Entry 5AHM (X-ray diffraction, 1.74 A resolution); this record covers chains A and B.

== Chain A (and B) ==
Name: Inosine-5'-monophosphate dehydrogenase
From: Pseudomonas aeruginosa PAO1
Notes: EC 1.1.1.205; fragment: catalytic domain, residues 1-92, 202-489; chain B of this document is another copy of the same molecule, construct and numbering; everything in this record applies to it too
Reference sequence: Q9HXM5 (Q9HXM5_PSEAE); numbering as in UniProt; present here: 1-92, 202-489
Chain sequence (400 residues; each row starts with the number of its first residue; note: 109 numbers in that range are skipped by the numbering (no residue carries them; nothing is unmodelled there); numbers below 1 keep their minus sign (Met-19 is residue -19)):
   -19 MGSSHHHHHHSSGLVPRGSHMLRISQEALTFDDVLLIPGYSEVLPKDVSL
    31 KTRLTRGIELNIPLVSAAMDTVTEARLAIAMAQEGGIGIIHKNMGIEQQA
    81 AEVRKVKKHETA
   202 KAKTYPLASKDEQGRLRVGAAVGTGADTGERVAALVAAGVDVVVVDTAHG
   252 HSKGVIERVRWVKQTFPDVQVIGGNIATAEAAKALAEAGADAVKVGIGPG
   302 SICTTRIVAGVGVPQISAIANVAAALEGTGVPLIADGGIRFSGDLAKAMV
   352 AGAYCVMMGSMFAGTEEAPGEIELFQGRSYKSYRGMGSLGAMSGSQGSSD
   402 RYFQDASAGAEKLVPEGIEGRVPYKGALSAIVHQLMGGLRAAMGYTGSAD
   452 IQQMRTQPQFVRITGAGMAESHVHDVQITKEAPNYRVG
Disordered / not traced: -19 to 0, 391-414, 488-489 (chain B: -19 to 0, 92, 202-204, 389-415, 488-489)
Construct notes: expression tag (-19 to 0)
Small-molecule neighbours: inosinic acid (IMP): Ala47, Met49, Asn276, Pro300, Gly301, Ser302, Ile303, Cys304, Thr306, Asp337, Gly338, Gly339, Ile340, Met358, Met359, Gly360, Ser361, Tyr384, Gly386, Met387, Gly388, Ser389, Glu417, Gly418
What the authors report for this chain:
  - conformationally variable residues (loop rearrangement, order/disorder transition, side-chain flip): Ser302 to Thr306, Ala364, Gly365, Gly371, Ile373 to Leu375, Gly378, Lys426, Ala467 to Arg487
  - binding site for inosinic acid: Cys304, Asp337, Gly360, Ser361, Tyr384, Met387, Gly388, Glu417
  - catalytic residues: Cys304
  - self-association interface (contacts with another copy of this molecule); pairs are residue here / residue on that copy: Leu375-Pro484, Glu374, Gly378, Arg422, Thr480, Thr480
  - contacts within the chain: Pro424-Lys426 (hydrogen bond)

== Chain A / chain B interface ==
Pairs across the interface (31):
  Glu374(A) - Lys481(B)
  Leu375(A) - Thr480(B)
  Leu375(A) - Lys481(B)
  Leu375(A) - Glu482(B)  hydrogen bond (backbone-backbone)
  Leu375(A) - Pro484(B)
  Leu375(A) - Arg487(B)
  Phe376(A) - Ile479(B)
  Phe376(A) - Thr480(B)
  Phe376(A) - Glu482(B)
  Gln377(A) - Arg379(B)  hydrogen bond (backbone-side chain)
  Gln377(A) - Glu482(B)  hydrogen bond (backbone-side chain)
  Gly378(A) - Arg379(B)
  Gly378(A) - Glu482(B)  hydrogen bond (backbone-side chain)
  Gly378(A) - Arg487(B)
  Arg379(A) - Gln377(B)  hydrogen bond (side chain-backbone)
  Arg379(A) - Gly378(B)
  Arg379(A) - Arg379(B)
  Arg379(A) - Arg487(B)
  Arg422(A) - Thr480(B)  hydrogen bond (side chain-backbone)
  Ile479(A) - Phe376(B)
  Thr480(A) - Leu375(B)
  Thr480(A) - Phe376(B)
  Thr480(A) - Arg422(B)  hydrogen bond (backbone-side chain)
  Lys481(A) - Glu374(B)  salt bridge
  Lys481(A) - Leu375(B)
  Glu482(A) - Leu375(B)  hydrogen bond (backbone-backbone)
  Glu482(A) - Phe376(B)
  Glu482(A) - Gln377(B)  hydrogen bond (side chain-backbone)
  Glu482(A) - Gly378(B)  hydrogen bond (side chain-backbone)
  Ala483(A) - Leu375(B)
  Pro484(A) - Leu375(B)
Other interface residues (no listed pair), chain A (14 interface residues in all): Arg487
Other interface residues (no listed pair), chain B (14 interface residues in all): Ala483

== Overview ==
Chain A and chain B each contribute 14 residues to their interface; the contacts include 10 hydrogen bonds and
1 salt bridge. Polar contacts include Lys481(A)-Glu374(B), Gln377(A)-Arg379(B) and Gln377(A)-Glu482(B). Chain
A binds inosinic acid. The paper reports the catalytic residue Cys304(A); a binding site for inosinic acid at
Cys304(A), Asp337(A) and Gly360(A) among others.
Both chains are Inosine-5'-monophosphate dehydrogenase (Pseudomonas aeruginosa PAO1). Entry 5AHM (IMP-bound
form of the DeltaCBS mutant of IMPDH from Pseudomonas aeruginosa) was determined by X-ray diffraction (same
publication as 5AHL and 5AHN).
